9K29 - chains E and F of the 10 polymer chains in the assembly; structure by electron microscopy, 3.00 A resolution.

== Chain E ==
Molecule: Flagellar biosynthetic protein FliP
From: Salmonella enterica subsp. enterica serovar Typhimurium str. LT2
UniProt: P54700 (FLIP_SALTY); residue numbers follow UniProt; this construct covers 1-245
Amino-acid sequence (245 residues; each row starts with the number of its first residue):
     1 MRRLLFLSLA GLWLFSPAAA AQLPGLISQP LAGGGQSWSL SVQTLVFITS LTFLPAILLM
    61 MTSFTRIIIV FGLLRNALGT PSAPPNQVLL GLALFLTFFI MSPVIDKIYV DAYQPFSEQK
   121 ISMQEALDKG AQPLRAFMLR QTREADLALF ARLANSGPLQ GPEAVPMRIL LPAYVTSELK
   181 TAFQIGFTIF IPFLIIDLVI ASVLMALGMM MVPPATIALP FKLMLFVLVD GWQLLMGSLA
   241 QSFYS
Not modelled in the structure: 1-21
What the authors report for this chain:
  - mutagenesis - W38A, W38G, L92A: unchanged expression
  - mutagenesis - T62A/S63A, L92A: decreased growth
  - mutagenesis - T62G/S63G, G91A/L92A: unchanged growth
  - mutagenesis - M61G/T62G/S63G/F64G, M61G/T62S/S63G/F64S: decreased expression
  - self-association interface (contacts with another copy of this molecule): Leu45
  - mutagenesis - P30L/L92A, L45Q/L92A, L90A/L92A, L90A/G91A/L92A, L92A/R168C: increased growth

== Chain F ==
Molecule: Flagellar biosynthetic protein FliR
From: Salmonella enterica subsp. enterica serovar Typhimurium str. LT2
UniProt: P54702 (FLIR_SALTY); residue numbers follow UniProt; this construct covers 1-264
Amino-acid sequence (274 residues; numbered 1 to 274; the number before each row is that of its first residue):
     1 MIQVTSEQWL YWLHLYFWPL LRVLALISTA PILSERAIPK RVKLGLGIMI TLVIAPSLPA
    61 NDTPLFSIAA LWLAMQQILI GIALGFTMQF AFAAVRTAGE FIGLQMGLSF ATFVDPGSHL
   121 NMPVLARIMD MLAMLLFLTF NGHLWLISLL VDTFHTLPIG SNPVNSNAFM ALARAGGLIF
   181 LNGLMLALPV ITLLLTLNLA LGLLNRMAPQ LSIFVIGFPL TLTVGIMLMA ALMPLIAPFC
   241 EHLFSEIFNL LADIVSEMPI NNNPHHHHHH HHHH
Not modelled in the structure: 263-274
Sequence notes: expression tag (265-274)
What the authors report for this chain:
  - conformationally variable residues (helix shift, order/disorder transition): Met1 to Thr5, Tyr16

== Chain E / chain F interface ==
Pairs across the interface - 71 pairs, chain E then chain F:
  Leu78(E) - Phe180(F)  hydrophobic
  Gly79(E) - Phe113(F)
  Thr80(E) - Phe101(F)
  Thr80(E) - Leu104(F)
  Pro81(E) - Glu100(F)
  Ser82(E) - Glu100(F)
  Ser82(E) - Asn121(F)  hydrogen bond
  Ala83(E) - Thr97(F)
  Ala83(E) - Glu100(F)
  Ala83(E) - Phe101(F)  hydrophobic
  Pro85(E) - Arg96(F)
  Gln87(E) - Phe86(F)
  Val88(E) - Phe90(F)  hydrophobic
  Gly91(E) - Phe86(F)
  Leu92(E) - Phe90(F)  hydrophobic
  Leu92(E) - Ala173(F)
  Phe95(E) - Ile82(F)
  Phe95(E) - Ala83(F)  hydrophobic
  Phe95(E) - Phe86(F)  hydrophobic
  Phe95(E) - Phe169(F)  hydrophobic
  Phe95(E) - Leu172(F)  hydrophobic
  Phe95(E) - Ala173(F)  hydrophobic
  Leu96(E) - Met170(F)  hydrophobic
  Phe98(E) - Leu79(F)  hydrophobic
  Phe99(E) - Ser166(F)
  Phe99(E) - Met170(F)  hydrophobic
  Ser102(E) - Ser166(F)  hydrogen bond
  Ile105(E) - Trp72(F)  hydrophobic
  Tyr109(E) - Trp72(F)
  Tyr109(E) - Ser161(F)  hydrogen bond (side chain-backbone)
  Tyr109(E) - Pro163(F)  hydrophobic
  Tyr113(E) - Ile68(F)  hydrophobic
  Tyr113(E) - Ala69(F)  hydrogen bond (side chain-backbone)
  Tyr113(E) - Trp72(F)
  Leu207(E) - Arg206(F)
  Met209(E) - Gly202(F)
  Met209(E) - Leu203(F)  hydrophobic
  Met210(E) - Asn205(F)
  Met211(E) - Asn205(F)
  Met211(E) - Pro209(F)
  Met211(E) - Leu211(F)
  Met211(E) - Ser212(F)
  Met211(E) - Ile213(F)
  Val212(E) - Gly202(F)
  Pro213(E) - Phe110(F)  hydrophobic
  Pro213(E) - Ile213(F)
  Ala215(E) - Phe113(F)  hydrophobic
  Thr216(E) - Gln105(F)  hydrogen bond (backbone-side chain)
  Thr216(E) - Phe113(F)
  Ile217(E) - Leu195(F)  hydrophobic
  Leu219(E) - Phe101(F)  hydrophobic
  Leu219(E) - Leu104(F)  hydrophobic
  Leu219(E) - Phe113(F)  hydrophobic
  Pro220(E) - Gln105(F)
  Pro220(E) - Ile191(F)  hydrophobic
  Pro220(E) - Leu195(F)  hydrophobic
  Leu223(E) - Phe101(F)  hydrophobic
  Leu223(E) - Phe180(F)  hydrophobic
  Leu223(E) - Leu184(F)  hydrophobic
  Met224(E) - Leu184(F)  hydrophobic
  Phe226(E) - Phe180(F)  hydrophobic
  Val227(E) - Phe180(F)  hydrophobic
  Val227(E) - Leu181(F)  hydrophobic
  Val227(E) - Leu184(F)  hydrophobic
  Trp232(E) - Ala173(F)  hydrogen bond (side chain-backbone)
  Trp232(E) - Arg174(F)
  Trp232(E) - Gly176(F)
  Trp232(E) - Gly177(F)
  Trp232(E) - Phe180(F)  hydrophobic
  Gln233(E) - Arg174(F)  hydrogen bond (side chain-backbone)
  Met236(E) - Met170(F)  hydrophobic
Also at the interface, not in a pair above, chain E (42 interface residues in all): Pro84, Ile108, Gly208, Phe221, Ala240
Also at the interface, not in a pair above, chain F (47 interface residues in all): Met75, Thr87, Gln89, Ala93, Thr112, Asn167, Asn198

== Overview ==
Chain E and chain F form an interface of 42 and 47 residues respectively, with 7 hydrogen bonds. Polar pairs
include Ser82(E)-Asn121(F), Ser102(E)-Ser166(F) and Tyr109(E)-Ser161(F). From the paper: P30L/L92A, L45Q/L92A
and L90A/L92A of chain E, among others, increase growth; conformational variability at Met1(F) and Tyr16(F);
13 substitutions were tested in all.
Chain E is Flagellar biosynthetic protein FliP and chain F is Flagellar biosynthetic protein FliR, both from
Salmonella enterica subsp. enterica serovar Typhimurium str. LT2; the structure, Structure of the Salmonella
flagellar FliPQR complex reconstituted in the peptidisc, was determined by electron microscopy.
